Entry 9JH6 (electron microscopy, 2.89 A resolution); this record covers chains R and A of the 6 polymer chains in the assembly.

== Chain R ==
Molecule: Cysteinyl leukotriene receptor 2
Source organism: Homo sapiens
Reference sequence: Q9NS75 (CLTR2_HUMAN); residue numbers follow UniProt; this construct covers 1-346
Amino-acid sequence (346 residues; each row starts with the number of its first residue):
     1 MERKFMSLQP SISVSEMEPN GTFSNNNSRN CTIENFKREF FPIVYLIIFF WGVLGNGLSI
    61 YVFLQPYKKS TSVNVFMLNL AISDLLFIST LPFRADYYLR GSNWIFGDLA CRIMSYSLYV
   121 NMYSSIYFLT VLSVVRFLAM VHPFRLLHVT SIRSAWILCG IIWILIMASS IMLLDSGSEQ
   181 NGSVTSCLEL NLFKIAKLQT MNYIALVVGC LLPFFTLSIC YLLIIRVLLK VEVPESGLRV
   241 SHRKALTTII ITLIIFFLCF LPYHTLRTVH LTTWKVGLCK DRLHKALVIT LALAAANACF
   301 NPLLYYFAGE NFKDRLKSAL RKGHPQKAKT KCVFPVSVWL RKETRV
Unresolved in the structure: 1-33, 176-193, 231-236, 317-346
Sequence notes: engineered mutation F193 (Tyr in Q9NS75)
Small-molecule neighbours: Cer(d18:0/20:0) (A1LXR): F41, Y45, R94, Y98, L118, Y119, Y123, Y127, L165, I166, S169, S170, L173, I195, M201, N202, A205, V208, R267, L271, L287, L291
Curated features (UniProtKB/Swiss-Prot):
  - glycosylation (N-linked (GlcNAc...) asparagine): N20, N26, N30, N181

== Chain A ==
Molecule: Guanine nucleotide-binding protein G(i) subunit alpha-1
Source organism: Homo sapiens
Amino-acid sequence (361 residues; each row starts with the number of its first residue; note: 33 numbers in that range are skipped by the numbering (no residue carries them; nothing is unmodelled there)):
     1 MGCTLSAEDK AAVERSKM
    26 IEKQLQKDKQ VYRRTLRLLL LGADNSGKST IVKQMRIYH
    81 VNGYSEEECK QYKAVVYSNT IQSIIAIIRA MGRLKIDFGD SARADDARQL FVLAGAAEEG
   141 FMTAELAGVI KRLWKDSGVQ ACFNRSREYQ LNDSAAYYLN DLDRIAQPNY IPTQQDVLRT
   201 RVKTSGIFET KFQVDKVNFH MFDVGAQRDE RRKWIQCFND VTAIIFVVDS SD
   263 YNRLQEALND FKSIWNNRWL RTISVILFLN KQDLLAEKVL AGKSKIEDYF PEFARYTTPE
   323 DATPEPGEDP RVTRAKYFIR KEFVDISTAS GDGRHICYPH FTCSVDTENA RRIFNDCKDI
   383 ILQMNLREYN LV
Unresolved in the structure: 1-2, 81-201, 263-264

== Chain R / chain A interface ==
Residue-residue contacts (34):
  V73(R) with Y391(A), hydrophobic
  M77(R) with N392(A)
  V135(R) with Y391(A)
  R136(R) with Y391(A); L393(A)
  A139(R) with N387(A), hydrogen bond (backbone-side chain); Y391(A), hydrophobic
  M140(R) with L388(A), hydrophobic; L393(A), hydrophobic
  P143(R) with I383(A), hydrophobic
  F144(R) with V217(A), hydrophobic; F376(A), hydrophobic; K380(A); I383(A), hydrophobic
  L146(R) with R38(A); R39(A)
  H148(R) with Y391(A), hydrogen bond
  V149(R) with R38(A)
  S241(R) with Q385(A), hydrogen bond
  H242(R) with Q385(A), hydrogen bond
  K244(R) with V394(A)
  A245(R) with L388(A), hydrophobic; L393(A); V394(A)
  T248(R) with L393(A)
  I249(R) with L393(A), hydrophobic
  Y305(R) with N392(A)
  A308(R) with V394(A)
  G309(R) with N392(A); V394(A)
  N311(R) with R389(A), hydrogen bond (backbone-backbone); E390(A), hydrogen bond (side chain-backbone); N392(A)
  F312(R) with N392(A)
Other interface residues (no listed pair), chain R (28 interface residues in all): T150, I224, V227, G237, Y306, E310
Other interface residues (no listed pair), chain A (19 interface residues in all): L41, R356, D381, L384

== In short ==
28 residues of chain R face 19 of chain A across their interface; the contacts include 6 hydrogen bonds. Polar
contacts include A139(R)-N387(A), H148(R)-Y391(A) and S241(R)-Q385(A). Chain R binds Cer(d18:0/20:0).
Chain R is Cysteinyl leukotriene receptor 2 and chain A is Guanine nucleotide-binding protein G(i) subunit
alpha-1, both from Homo sapiens; the structure, Activation mechanism of CYSLTR2 by C20:0, was determined by
electron microscopy (same publication as 9JH5).
